Entry 6ASO (X-ray diffraction, 2.71 A resolution); this record covers chains F and H of the 9 polymer chains in the assembly.

# Chain F
Molecule: U6 snRNA-associated Sm-like protein LSm6
Organism: Saccharomyces cerevisiae
UniProt: A6ZYX7 (LSM6_YEAS7); residues 1-86 here = UniProt positions 1-86
Chain sequence (88 residues; row label = number of the first residue in the row; numbers below 1 keep their minus sign (Gly-1 is residue -1)):
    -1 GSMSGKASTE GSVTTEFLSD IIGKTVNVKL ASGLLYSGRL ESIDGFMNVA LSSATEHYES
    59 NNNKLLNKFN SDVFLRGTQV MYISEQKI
Unresolved in the structure: -1 to 9, 85-86
Construct notes: expression tag (-1 to 0)

# Chain H
Molecule: U6 snRNA-associated Sm-like protein LSm8
Organism: Saccharomyces cerevisiae
UniProt: P47093 (LSM8_YEAST); residue numbers follow UniProt; this construct covers 1-109
Chain sequence (115 residues; row label = number of the first residue in the row):
     1 MSATLKDYLN KRVVIIKVDG ECLIASLNGF DKNTNLFITN VFNRISKEFI CKAQLLRGSE
    61 IALVGLIDAE NDDSLAPIDE KKVPMLKDTK NKIENEHVIW EKVYESKTKH HHHHH
Unresolved in the structure: 1, 45-46, 65-86, 109-115
Construct notes: expression tag (110-115)
What the authors report for this chain:
  - binding site for Saccharomyces cerevisiae strain HB_S_GIMBLETTROAD_9 chromosome XII sequence: Lys90

# Chain F / chain H interface
Contacting residue pairs - 9 pairs, chain F then chain H:
  Tyr56(F) - Asn95(H)  hydrogen bond
  Tyr56(F) - His97(H)
  Lys62(F) - Glu101(H)
  Leu63(F) - Tyr104(H)
  Leu64(F) - His97(H)
  Leu64(F) - Trp100(H)
  Leu64(F) - Glu101(H)
  Leu64(F) - Tyr104(H)
  Asn65(F) - Tyr104(H)
Also at the interface, not in a pair above, chain F (8 interface residues in all): Ser30, Asn61, Lys66

# Overview
8 residues of chain F and 5 residues of chain H are in contact, with 1 hydrogen bond. Its one hydrogen-bonded
contact is Tyr56(F)-Asn95(H). The paper reports a binding site for Saccharomyces cerevisiae strain
HB_S_GIMBLETTROAD_9 chromosome XII sequence at Lys90(H).
Chain F is U6 snRNA-associated Sm-like protein LSm6 and chain H is U6 snRNA-associated Sm-like protein LSm8,
both from Saccharomyces cerevisiae; the structure, Structure of yeast U6 snRNP with 3'-phosphate terminated U6
RNA, was determined by X-ray diffraction (same publication as 5VSU).
